7LN0 - chains A and F of the 7 polymer chains in the assembly; structure by electron microscopy, 2.98 A resolution.

Chain A (and F):
Protein: Transitional endoplasmic reticulum ATPase
Source organism: Homo sapiens
Notes: EC 3.6.4.6; chain F of this document is another copy of the same molecule, construct and numbering; everything in this record applies to it too
Reference sequence: P55072 (TERA_HUMAN); residue numbers follow UniProt; this construct covers 1-806
Sequence (806 residues; numbered 1 to 806; the number before each row is that of its first residue):
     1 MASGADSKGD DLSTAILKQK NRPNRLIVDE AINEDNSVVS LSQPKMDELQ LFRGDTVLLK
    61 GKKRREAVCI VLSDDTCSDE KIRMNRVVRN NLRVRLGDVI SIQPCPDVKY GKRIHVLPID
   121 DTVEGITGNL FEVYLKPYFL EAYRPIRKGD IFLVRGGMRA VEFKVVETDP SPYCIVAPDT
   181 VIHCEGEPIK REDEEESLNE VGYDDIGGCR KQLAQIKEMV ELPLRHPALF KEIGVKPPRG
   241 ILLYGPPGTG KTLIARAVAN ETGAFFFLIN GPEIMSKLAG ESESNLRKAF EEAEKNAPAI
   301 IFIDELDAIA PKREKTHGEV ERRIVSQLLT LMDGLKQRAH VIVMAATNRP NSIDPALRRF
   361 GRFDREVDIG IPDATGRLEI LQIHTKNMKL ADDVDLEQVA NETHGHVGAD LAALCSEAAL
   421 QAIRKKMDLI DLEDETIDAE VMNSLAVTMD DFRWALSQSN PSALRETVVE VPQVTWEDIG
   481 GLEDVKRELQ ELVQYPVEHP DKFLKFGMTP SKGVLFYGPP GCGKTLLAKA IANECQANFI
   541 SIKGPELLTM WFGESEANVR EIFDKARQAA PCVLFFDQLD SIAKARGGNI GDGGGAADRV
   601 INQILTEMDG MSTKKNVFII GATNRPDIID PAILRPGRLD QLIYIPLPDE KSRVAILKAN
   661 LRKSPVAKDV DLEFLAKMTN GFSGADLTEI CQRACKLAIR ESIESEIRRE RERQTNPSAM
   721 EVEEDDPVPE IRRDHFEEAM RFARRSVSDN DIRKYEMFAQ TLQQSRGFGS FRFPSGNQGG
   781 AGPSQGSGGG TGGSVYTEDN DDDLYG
Disordered / not traced: 1-22, 462-470, 715-726, 776-806 (chain F: 1-20, 463-471, 546-557, 584-595, 715-726, 763-769, 776-806)
Differences from the reference sequence: engineered mutation Glu232 (Ala in P55072), Gln578 (Glu in P55072)
Swiss-Prot annotation at these positions:
  - region: Thr797 to Gly806 (Interaction with UBXN6)
  - motif: Asp802 to Gly806 (PIM motif)
  - binding site (ATP): Pro247 to Leu253, Asn348, His384, Gly521 to Leu526
  - modified residue: Ala2 (N-acetylalanine), Ser3 (Phosphoserine), Ser7 (Phosphoserine), Ser13 (Phosphoserine), Ser37 (Phosphoserine), Lys315 (N6,N6,N6-trimethyllysine), Thr436 (Phosphothreonine), Ser462 (Phosphoserine), Lys502 (N6-acetyllysine), Lys505 (N6-acetyllysine), Lys668 (N6-acetyllysine), Ser702 (Phosphoserine), Lys754 (N6-acetyllysine), Ser770 (Phosphoserine), Ser775 (Phosphoserine), Ser787 (Phosphoserine), Tyr805 (Phosphotyrosine)
  - cross-link (Glycyl lysine isopeptide (Lys-Gly)): Lys8 (interchain with G-Cter in SUMO2), Lys18 (interchain with G-Cter in SUMO2)
  - natural variant: Arg95 (R95G: In IBMPFD1), Gly97 (G97E: In CMT2Y), Ile126 (I126F: In IBMPFD1; uncertain significance), Arg155 (R155C: In IBMPFD1; R155H: In FTDALS6 and IBMPFD1; R155L: In IBMPFD1; R155P: In IBMPFD1; R155S: In IBMPFD1), Arg159 (R159G: In FTDALS6; R159H: In IBMPFD1), Ala160 (A160T: In IBMPFD1; uncertain significance), Glu185 (E185K: In CMT2Y), Arg191 (R191Q: In FTDALS6 and IBMPFD1), Leu198 (L198W: In IBMPFD1), Glu232 (A232E: In IBMPFD1; this construct carries the variant), Ile254 (I254F: In IBMPFD1; uncertain significance), Ile369 (I369T: In IBMPFD1; uncertain significance), 2 further natural variant entries in UniProt
  - mutagenesis: Phe52 to Asp55 (Abolishes interaction with NPLOC4; when associated with A-110), Arg53 (R53A: Minor effect on affinity for ATP and ADP), Arg86 (R86A: Strongly increased affinity for ATP. Strongly reduced affinity for ADP), Tyr110 (Y110A: Abolishes interaction with NPLOC4; when associated with 52-A--A-55), Arg113 to His115 (Severely reduced binding to DERL1), Phe131 (F131R: Severely reduced binding to DERL1), Leu140 (L140D: Severely reduced binding to DERL1), Asp179 (D179R: No effect on binding to DERL1), His183 (H183W: Severely reduced binding to DERL1), Lys251 (K251Q: Impairs ERAD degradation of HMGCR and does not inhibit interaction with RHBDD1; when associated with Q-524), Glu305 (E305Q: Defect in ubiquitin-dependent protein degradation by the proteasome; when associated with Q-578), Lys312 (K312A: Does not affect methylation by VCPKMT), 7 further mutagenesis entries in UniProt
Ligand contacts:
  - ADP (adenosine-5'-diphosphate), molecule 1: Asp205, Ile206, Gly207, Pro247, Gly248, Thr249, Gly250, Lys251, Thr252, Leu253, Glu305, Ile380, His384, Gly408, Ala409
  - ADP, molecule 2: Asp478, Ile479, Gly480, Pro519, Pro520, Gly521, Cys522, Gly523, Lys524, Thr525, Leu526, Ile656, Ala659, Asn660, Gly684, Ala685, Thr688
  - ATP (adenosine-5'-triphosphate): Asp609, Arg635, Arg638
Reported in the primary citation:
  - mutagenesis - W551A/F552A, R599A: abolished catalytic activity
  - mutagenesis - I590A/D592A: unchanged catalytic activity
  - mutagenesis - L464A: decreased catalytic activity
  - disease-associated variants - A232E: increased catalytic activity (citing earlier work)
  - mutagenesis - E578Q: decreased catalytic activity (citing earlier work)

Interface between chain A and chain F:
Contacting residue pairs (91; chain A residue first):
  Glu192(A) - Arg338(F)
  Asp193(A) - Arg338(F)  salt bridge
  Pro247(A) - Arg359(F)
  Pro272(A) - Ser326(F)  hydrogen bond (backbone-side chain)
  Glu273(A) - Thr330(F)
  Met275(A) - Glu319(F)
  Met275(A) - Arg322(F)
  Met275(A) - Arg323(F)
  Met275(A) - Ser326(F)
  Ser276(A) - Arg323(F)
  Ser276(A) - Ser326(F)
  Ser276(A) - Gln327(F)  hydrogen bond (side chain-backbone)
  Lys277(A) - Arg323(F)
  Leu278(A) - Arg323(F)
  His317(A) - Glu314(F)
  Val320(A) - Glu319(F)
  Glu321(A) - Glu319(F)
  Asn348(A) - Arg359(F)
  Met388(A) - Ile233(F)
  Met388(A) - Gly234(F)
  Lys389(A) - Glu232(F)  salt bridge
  Ala413(A) - Phe360(F)  hydrophobic
  Ser416(A) - Val235(F)
  Ser416(A) - Arg365(F)
  Ala419(A) - Ile233(F)
  Ala419(A) - Val235(F)  hydrophobic
  Leu420(A) - Phe230(F)  hydrophobic
  Leu420(A) - Arg365(F)
  Ala422(A) - Ile233(F)  hydrophobic
  Ile423(A) - Phe230(F)  hydrophobic
  Arg424(A) - Glu218(F)  salt bridge
  Met427(A) - Glu218(F)
  Ile430(A) - Leu229(F)  hydrophobic
  Asp431(A) - Arg22(F)
  Asp431(A) - His226(F)  hydrogen bond (backbone-side chain)
  Leu432(A) - Lys217(F)
  Leu432(A) - Glu221(F)
  Leu432(A) - Leu222(F)  hydrophobic
  Leu432(A) - Arg225(F)
  Leu432(A) - His226(F)
  Glu433(A) - Arg25(F)  hydrogen bond (backbone-side chain)
  Asp434(A) - Arg22(F)  salt bridge
  Asp434(A) - His226(F)  hydrogen bond (backbone-side chain)
  Glu435(A) - Arg22(F)  salt bridge
  Glu435(A) - His226(F)
  Thr436(A) - His226(F)
  Ile437(A) - His226(F)
  Ile437(A) - Leu229(F)  hydrophobic
  Met442(A) - Glu232(F)
  Val447(A) - Ile233(F)  hydrophobic
  Lys543(A) - Asn602(F)
  Lys543(A) - Thr606(F)
  Pro545(A) - Asp598(F)
  Pro545(A) - Arg599(F)
  Pro545(A) - Asn602(F)
  Pro545(A) - Gln603(F)
  Glu546(A) - Gln603(F)
  Glu546(A) - Thr606(F)
  Thr549(A) - Arg599(F)  hydrogen bond (backbone-side chain)
  Met550(A) - Arg599(F)
  Gln578(A) - Asn602(F)
  Lys663(A) - Gly507(F)  hydrogen bond (side chain-backbone)
  Lys663(A) - Met508(F)
  Ser664(A) - Phe506(F)  hydrogen bond (side chain-backbone)
  Ser664(A) - Gly507(F)  hydrogen bond (side chain-backbone)
  Pro665(A) - Lys505(F)
  Val670(A) - Phe773(F)  hydrophobic
  Phe674(A) - Arg772(F)
  Glu689(A) - Arg635(F)  salt bridge
  Glu689(A) - Pro636(F)
  Gln692(A) - Met508(F)
  Cys695(A) - Phe506(F)
  Cys695(A) - Gly507(F)
  Cys695(A) - Met508(F)  hydrophobic
  Ile699(A) - Phe503(F)  hydrophobic
  Ile699(A) - Met508(F)  hydrophobic
  Glu701(A) - Phe506(F)
  Ser702(A) - Tyr495(F)
  Ser702(A) - Lys502(F)
  Ser702(A) - Phe506(F)
  Ile703(A) - Tyr495(F)  hydrophobic
  Glu706(A) - Tyr495(F)
  Arg709(A) - His499(F)  hydrogen bond
  Val728(A) - Phe506(F)
  Arg733(A) - Phe773(F)
  Phe736(A) - Phe773(F)  hydrophobic
  Glu737(A) - Phe771(F)
  Glu737(A) - Phe773(F)
  Met740(A) - Phe771(F)  hydrophobic
  Arg741(A) - Ser770(F)
  Phe742(A) - Leu762(F)
Also at the interface, not in a pair above, chain A (72 interface residues in all): Lys190, Asn387, Ala409, Ala412, Leu445, Asp671, Arg693, Lys696, Ala698, Pro727, Pro729, Glu730
Also at the interface, not in a pair above, chain F (49 interface residues in all): Lys236, Leu329, Thr509, Pro774

Overview:
Chain A and chain F form an interface of 72 and 49 residues respectively, with 10 hydrogen bonds and 6 salt
bridges. Among the polar pairs are Asp193(A)-Arg338(F), Lys389(A)-Glu232(F) and Arg424(A)-Glu218(F). From the
paper: W551A/F552A and R599A of chain A abolish catalytic activity; L464A and E578Q of chain A reduce
catalytic activity; 6 substitutions were tested in all.
Both chains are Transitional endoplasmic reticulum ATPase (Homo sapiens). Entry 7LN0 (Cryo-EM structure of
human p97 in complex with Npl4/Ufd1 and Ub6 (Class 2)) was determined by electron microscopy together with
7LMZ, 7LN1, 7LN2, 7LN3, 7LN4, 7LN5 and 7LN6 from the same study.
